7DBP - chains F and I of the 11 polymer chains in the assembly; structure by electron microscopy, 4.50 A resolution (low resolution: residue-level contacts below are approximate; hydrogen-bond / salt-bridge calls are withheld).

[Chain F]
Protein: Histone H4
From: Homo sapiens
UniProtKB: P62805 (H4_HUMAN); residues 0-102 here correspond to UniProt positions 1-103 (UniProt number = residue number + 1)
Amino-acid sequence (103 residues; each row starts with the number of its first residue; numbering starts at 0):
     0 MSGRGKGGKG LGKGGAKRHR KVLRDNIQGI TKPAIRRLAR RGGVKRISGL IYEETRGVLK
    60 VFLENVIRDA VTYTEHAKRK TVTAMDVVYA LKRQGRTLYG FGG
Unresolved in the structure: 0-19
Curated features (UniProtKB/Swiss-Prot):
  - DNA-binding region: Lys16 to Lys20
  - modified residue: Ser1 (N-acetylserine), Arg3 (Asymmetric dimethylarginine), Lys5 (N6-(2-hydroxyisobutyryl)lysine), Lys8 (N6-(2-hydroxyisobutyryl)lysine), Lys12 (N6-(2-hydroxyisobutyryl)lysine), Lys16 (N6-(2-hydroxyisobutyryl)lysine), Lys20 (N6,N6,N6-trimethyllysine), Lys31 (N6-(2-hydroxyisobutyryl)lysine), Lys44 (N6-(2-hydroxyisobutyryl)lysine), Ser47 (Phosphoserine), Tyr51 (Phosphotyrosine), Lys59 (N6-(2-hydroxyisobutyryl)lysine), Lys77 (N6-(2-hydroxyisobutyryl)lysine), Lys79 (N6-(2-hydroxyisobutyryl)lysine), Thr80 (Phosphothreonine), Tyr88 (Phosphotyrosine), Lys91 (N6-(2-hydroxyisobutyryl)lysine)
  - cross-link (Glycyl lysine isopeptide (Lys-Gly)): Lys12 (interchain with G-Cter in SUMO2), Lys20 (interchain with G-Cter in SUMO2), Lys31 (interchain with G-Cter in SUMO2), Lys59 (interchain with G-Cter in SUMO2), Lys79 (interchain with G-Cter in SUMO2), Lys91 (interchain with G-Cter in SUMO2)

[Chain I]
Molecule: 177-nt DNA strand
Sequence (177 nucleotides; each row starts with the number of its first residue; numbers below 1 keep their minus sign (DA-87 is residue -87)):
   -87 ACTTACGCGG CCGCCCTGGA GAATCCCGGT GCCGAGGCCG CTCAATTGGT CGTAGACAGC
   -27 TCTAGCACCG CTTAAACGCA CGTACGCGCT GTCCCCCGCG TTTTAACCGC CAAGGGGATT
    33 ACTCCCTAGT CTCCAGGCAC GTGTCAGATA TATACATCCT GTGCATGTAT TGAAAGT
Unresolved in the structure: 88-89

[Interface between chain F and chain I]
Contacting residue pairs - 9 pairs, chain F then chain I:
  Arg35(F) with DC8(I)
  Lys44(F) with DC8(I)
  Arg45(F) with DC8(I)
  Ile46(F) with DC7(I); DC8(I)
  Arg78(F) with DG28(I)
  Lys79(F) with DG27(I); DG28(I)
  Thr80(F) with DG28(I)
Also at the interface, not in a pair above, chain F (8 interface residues in all): Ser47

[Summary]
Chain F and chain I form an interface of 8 and 4 residues respectively. UniProt lists a DNA-binding region on
chain F.
Here chain F is Histone H4 (Homo sapiens) and chain I is a 177-nt DNA strand. Entry 7DBP (Linker histone
defines structure and self-association behaviour of the 177 bp human chromosome) was determined by electron
microscopy.
